PDB entry 8HAF | electron microscopy, 3.25 A resolution | chains P and R of the 6 polymer chains in the assembly

== Chain P ==
Molecule: PTHrP[1-36]
Source organism: Homo sapiens
UniProt: P12272 (PTHR_HUMAN); residues 1-36 here correspond to UniProt positions 37-72 (UniProt number = residue number + 36)
Amino-acid sequence (37 residues; each row starts with the number of its first residue):
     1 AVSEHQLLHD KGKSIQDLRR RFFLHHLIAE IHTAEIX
Unresolved in the structure: 37
Differences from the reference sequence: amidation (37)
Modified positions: NH2 (amino group) at position 37
UniProt features mapped onto this chain:
  - region: R21 to H32 (Important for receptor binding)
What the authors report for this chain:
  - conformationally variable residues: H32

== Chain R ==
Molecule: Parathyroid hormone/parathyroid hormone-related peptide receptor
Source organism: Homo sapiens
UniProt: Q03431 (PTH1R_HUMAN); numbering as in UniProt (aligned over 27-502)
Amino-acid sequence (476 residues; row label = number of the first residue in the row):
    27 DADDVMTKEE QIFLLHRAQA QCEKRLKEVL QRPASIMESD KGWTSASTSG KPRKDKASGK
    87 LYPESEEDKE APTGSRYRGR PCLPEWDHIL CWPLGAPGEV VAVPCPDYIY DFNHKGHAYR
   147 RCDRNGSWEL VPGHNRTWAN YSECVKFLTN ETREREVFDR LAMIYTVGYS VSLASLTVAV
   207 LILAYFRRLH CTRNYIHMHL FLSFMLRAVS IFVKDAVLYS GATLDEAERL TEEELRAIAQ
   267 APPPPATAAA GYAGCRVAVT FFLYFLATNY YWILVEGLYL HSLIFMAFFS EKKYLWGFTV
   327 FGWGLPAVFV AVWVSVRATL ANTGCWDLSS GNKKWIIQVP ILASIVLNFI LFINIVRVLA
   387 TKLRETNAGR CDTRQQYRKL LKSTLVLMPL FGVHYIVFMA TPYTEVSGTL WQVQMHYEML
   447 FNSFQGFFVA IIYCFCNGEV QAEIKKSWSR WTLALDFRRK ARSGSSSYSY GPMVSH
Unresolved in the structure: 27-30, 56-104, 248-275, 394-398, 482-502
Differences from the reference sequence: conflict A188 (Gly in Q03431), R484 (Lys in Q03431)
Disulfides: C48-C117, C108-C148, C131-C170
What the authors report for this chain:
  - mutagenesis - M32A, E35A, D137A, Y167A, Y195A, R233A, L292A, D353A, Q364A, M425A, Y429A, W437A, Q440A, M441A, M445A: decreased signaling with PTHrP[1-36] (chain P)
  - mutagenesis - E444A: unchanged signaling with PTHrP[1-36] (chain P)
  - conformationally variable residues (domain motion, helix shift): K50, P415 to G418
  - mutagenesis - D353A, M445A: unchanged signaling

== How chain P and chain R interact ==
Contacting residue pairs - 66 pairs, chain P then chain R:
  A1(P) - Q364(R)
  A1(P) - L368(R)  hydrophobic
  A1(P) - F424(R)
  A1(P) - M425(R)
  A1(P) - T427(R)
  V2(P) - L292(R)  hydrophobic
  V2(P) - Y296(R)
  V2(P) - Q364(R)
  V2(P) - I367(R)  hydrophobic
  S3(P) - M441(R)  hydrogen bond
  S3(P) - E444(R)
  S3(P) - M445(R)
  E4(P) - Y195(R)  hydrogen bond
  E4(P) - R233(R)  salt bridge
  E4(P) - F288(R)
  E4(P) - L292(R)
  H5(P) - L289(R)
  H5(P) - K360(R)
  H5(P) - Q364(R)  hydrogen bond
  H5(P) - Y429(R)
  Q6(P) - Y429(R)  hydrogen bond (backbone-side chain)
  Q6(P) - T430(R)
  Q6(P) - W437(R)
  L7(P) - L187(R)  hydrophobic
  L7(P) - M441(R)  hydrophobic
  L7(P) - M445(R)  hydrophobic
  L8(P) - K240(R)
  L8(P) - Y245(R)
  L8(P) - D353(R)
  H9(P) - D353(R)  hydrogen bond (side chain-backbone)
  H9(P) - L354(R)
  H9(P) - S355(R)  hydrogen bond (side chain-backbone)
  H9(P) - K360(R)
  H9(P) - Y429(R)
  D10(P) - F184(R)
  D10(P) - W437(R)  hydrogen bond
  K11(P) - F184(R)
  K11(P) - Y245(R)
  G12(P) - D353(R)
  G12(P) - L354(R)
  K13(P) - L354(R)
  S14(P) - E180(R)  hydrogen bond
  S14(P) - R181(R)
  I15(P) - Y245(R)  hydrophobic
  Q16(P) - T33(R)  hydrogen bond
  R19(P) - T33(R)
  R19(P) - E35(R)  salt bridge
  R20(P) - M32(R)  hydrogen bond (side chain-backbone)
  R20(P) - Y136(R)
  R20(P) - D137(R)
  R21(P) - D137(R)  salt bridge
  F23(P) - K34(R)
  F23(P) - L41(R)  hydrophobic
  L24(P) - I135(R)  hydrophobic
  L24(P) - Y136(R)
  L27(P) - H114(R)
  I31(P) - W112(R)
  I31(P) - D113(R)
  H32(P) - A165(R)
  H32(P) - N166(R)
  H32(P) - Y167(R)  hydrogen bond (side chain-backbone)
  H32(P) - S168(R)  hydrogen bond
  E35(P) - E155(R)
  E35(P) - N161(R)
  E35(P) - W164(R)
  I36(P) - W164(R)  hydrophobic
Also at the interface, not in a pair above, chain P (31 interface residues in all): D17, L18, I28, T33, A34
Also at the interface, not in a pair above, chain R (58 interface residues in all): V31, Q37, I38, L156, R162, T163, F173, I237, V285, V432, Q440, N448
Interface features reported in the paper:
  - specific contacts: A1(P)-T427(R), A1(P)-Q364(R) (hydrophobic contact), A1(P)-M425(R) (hydrophobic contact), A1(P)-Q440(R) (hydrophobic contact), V2(P)-L292(R) (hydrophobic contact), V2(P)-Q364(R) (hydrophobic contact), V2(P)-I367(R) (hydrophobic contact), S3(P)-E444(R), S3(P)-M445(R), S3(P)-M441(R) (hydrophobic contact), E4(P)-Y195(R) (hydrogen bond), E4(P)-R233(R) (salt bridge), H5(P)-L289(R) (hydrophobic contact), H5(P)-K360(R) (hydrophobic contact), H5(P)-Q364(R), Q6(P)-Y429(R) (hydrophobic contact), Q6(P)-W437(R) (hydrophobic contact), Q6(P)-Q440(R) (hydrophobic contact), H9(P)-D353(R) (hydrophobic contact), H9(P)-S355(R) (hydrophobic contact), H9(P)-Y429(R), D10(P)-W437(R) (hydrogen bond), Q16(P)-T33(R) (hydrogen bond), R19(P)-E35(R) (salt bridge), R20(P)-M32(R) (hydrogen bond), R20(P)-D137(R), R21(P)-D137(R) (salt bridge), F23(P)-I38(R) (hydrophobic contact), F23(P)-L41(R) (hydrophobic contact)
  - interface residues, chain P: F23(P), L24(P), L27(P), I28(P), I31(P), I36(P)

== In short ==
The interface between chain P and chain R involves 31 residues on one side and 58 on the other, with 12
hydrogen bonds and 3 salt bridges. Polar contacts include E4(P)-R233(R), R19(P)-E35(R) and R21(P)-D137(R). The
paper describes contacts between A1(P) and T427(R), S3(P) and E444(R) and S3(P) and M445(R) among others;
hydrophobic contacts between A1(P) and Q364(R), A1(P) and M425(R) and A1(P) and Q440(R) among others; hydrogen
bonds between E4(P) and Y195(R), D10(P) and W437(R) and Q16(P) and T33(R) among others. From the paper: M32A,
E35A and D137A of chain R, among others, reduce signaling with PTHrP[1-36] (chain P); interface residues
F23(P), L24(P) and L27(P) among others; 16 substitutions were tested in all.
Chain P is PTHrP[1-36] and chain R is Parathyroid hormone/parathyroid hormone-related peptide receptor, both
from Homo sapiens; the structure, PTHrP-PTH1R-Gs complex, was determined by electron microscopy (same
publication as 8HA0 and 8HAO).
